PDB entry 6LFO | electron microscopy, 3.40 A resolution | chains A and S of the 6 polymer chains in the assembly

# Chain A
Molecule: Guanine nucleotide-binding protein G(i) subunit alpha-1
From: Homo sapiens
UniProt: P63096 (GNAI1_HUMAN); residues 2-354 here = UniProt positions 2-354
Chain sequence (353 residues; each row starts with the number of its first residue):
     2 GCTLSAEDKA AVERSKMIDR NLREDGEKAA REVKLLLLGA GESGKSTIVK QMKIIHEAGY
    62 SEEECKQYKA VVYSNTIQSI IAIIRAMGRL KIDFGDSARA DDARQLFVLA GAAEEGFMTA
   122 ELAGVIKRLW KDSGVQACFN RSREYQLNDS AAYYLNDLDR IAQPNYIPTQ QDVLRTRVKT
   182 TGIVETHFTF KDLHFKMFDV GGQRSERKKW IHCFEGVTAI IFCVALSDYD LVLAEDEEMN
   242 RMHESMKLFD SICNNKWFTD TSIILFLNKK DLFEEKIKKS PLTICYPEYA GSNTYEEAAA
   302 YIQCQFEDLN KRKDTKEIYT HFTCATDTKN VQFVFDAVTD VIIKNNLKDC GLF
Unresolved in the structure: 2, 57-178
Curated features (UniProtKB/Swiss-Prot):
  - region: Lys35 to Thr48 (G1 motif), Asp173 to Thr181 (G2 motif), Phe196 to Arg205 (G3 motif), Ile265 to Asp272 (G4 motif), Thr324 to Thr329 (G5 motif)
  - binding site (GTP): Glu43 to Thr48, Ser151, Leu175 to Thr181, Asp200 to Gln204, Asn269 to Asp272, Ala326
  - binding site (Mg(2+)): Ser47, Thr181
  - modified residue: Arg178 (ADP-ribosylarginine), Gln204 (Deamidated glutamine), Cys351 (ADP-ribosylcysteine)
  - lipidation: Gly2 (N-myristoyl glycine), Cys3 (S-palmitoyl cysteine)
  - natural variant: Gly40 (G40C: In NEDHISB; G40R: In NEDHISB), Gly45 (G45D: In NEDHISB), Thr48 (T48I: In NEDHISB; T48K: In NEDHISB), Gln52 (Q52P: In NEDHISB), Ser75 (deletion: In NEDHISB; uncertain significance), Gln172 (deletion: In NEDHISB), Asp173 (D173V: In NEDHISB), Glu186 to Phe189 (deletion: In NEDHISB; uncertain significance), Cys224 (C224Y: In NEDHISB), Lys270 (K270N: In NEDHISB; K270R: In NEDHISB), Asp272 (D272G: In NEDHISB), Ala326 (A326P: In NEDHISB), 1 further natural variant entry in UniProt
  - mutagenesis: Gly42 (G42R: Abolishes switch to an activated conformation and dissociation from beta and gamma subunits upon GTP binding. Abolishes interaction with RGS family members), Glu116 (E116L: Enhances interaction (inactive GDP-bound) with RGS14), Gln147 (Q147L: Enhances interaction (inactive GDP-bound) with RGS14), Glu245 (E245L: Enhances interaction (inactive GDP-bound) with RGS14)

# Chain S
Molecule: scFv16
From: Homo sapiens
Notes: antibody fragment or engineered binder
Chain sequence (259 residues; row label = number of the first residue in the row; note: 2 numbers in that range are skipped by the numbering (no residue carries them; nothing is unmodelled there); a row labelled like 121A-121N holds insertion residues (121A, then the next letters in order)):
     1 DVQLVESGGG LVQPGGSRKL SCSASGFAFS SFGMHWVRQA PEKGLEWVAY ISSGSGTIYY
    61 ADTVKGRFTI SRDDPKNTLF LQMTSLRSED TAMYYCVRSI YYYGSSPFDF WGQGTTLTVS
   121 S
121A-121N GGGGSGGGGSGGGG
   124 SDIVMTQATS SVPVTPGESV SISCRSSKSL LHSNGNTYLY WFLQRPGQSP QLLIYRMSNL
   184 ASGVPDRFSG SGSGTAFTLT ISRLEAEDVG VYYCMQHLEY PLTFGAGTKL ELKAAAHHHH
   244 HHHH
Unresolved in the structure: 1, 121A-121N, 236-247
Cystine bridges: Cys22-Cys96, Cys147-Cys217

# How chain A and chain S interact
Residue-residue contacts (20):
  Leu5(A) - His155(S)
  Ser6(A) - His155(S)
  Ser6(A) - Tyr161(S)  hydrogen bond
  Ala7(A) - His220(S)
  Ala7(A) - Leu221(S)  hydrogen bond (backbone-backbone)
  Ala7(A) - Glu222(S)
  Ala7(A) - Tyr223(S)  hydrophobic
  Glu8(A) - Tyr101(S)
  Glu8(A) - Tyr161(S)
  Glu8(A) - Tyr163(S)  hydrogen bond
  Glu8(A) - Arg179(S)  salt bridge
  Asp9(A) - Asn157(S)
  Ala11(A) - Tyr101(S)  hydrophobic
  Ala12(A) - Tyr101(S)
  Glu14(A) - Thr57(S)
  Arg15(A) - Ser31(S)
  Arg15(A) - Ile100(S)
  Arg15(A) - Tyr101(S)
  Arg15(A) - Tyr102(S)
  Met18(A) - Ser53(S)  hydrogen bond
Interface residues without a listed pair, chain A (11 interface residues in all): Thr4
Interface residues without a listed pair, chain S (22 interface residues in all): Ser30, Tyr50, Ser52, Gly54, Gly56, Ser105, Pro107

# In short
11 residues of chain A face 22 of chain S across their interface, with 4 hydrogen bonds and 1 salt bridge.
Among the polar pairs are Glu8(A)-Arg179(S), Ser6(A)-Tyr161(S) and Glu8(A)-Tyr163(S).
Chain A is Guanine nucleotide-binding protein G(i) subunit alpha-1 and chain S is scFv16, both from Homo
sapiens; the structure, Cryo-EM structure of a class A GPCR monomer, was determined by electron microscopy
(same publication as 6LFL and 6LFM).
